Entry 5GPJ (X-ray diffraction, 3.50 A resolution); this record covers chains A and B.

[Chain A (and B)]
Protein: Pyrophosphate-energized vacuolar membrane proton pump
Organism: Vigna radiata var. radiata
Notes: EC 3.6.1.1; chain B of this document is another copy of the same molecule, construct and numbering; everything in this record applies to it too
Reference sequence: P21616 (AVP_VIGRR); residue numbers follow UniProt; this construct covers 1-766
Amino-acid sequence (774 residues; row label = number of the first residue in the row):
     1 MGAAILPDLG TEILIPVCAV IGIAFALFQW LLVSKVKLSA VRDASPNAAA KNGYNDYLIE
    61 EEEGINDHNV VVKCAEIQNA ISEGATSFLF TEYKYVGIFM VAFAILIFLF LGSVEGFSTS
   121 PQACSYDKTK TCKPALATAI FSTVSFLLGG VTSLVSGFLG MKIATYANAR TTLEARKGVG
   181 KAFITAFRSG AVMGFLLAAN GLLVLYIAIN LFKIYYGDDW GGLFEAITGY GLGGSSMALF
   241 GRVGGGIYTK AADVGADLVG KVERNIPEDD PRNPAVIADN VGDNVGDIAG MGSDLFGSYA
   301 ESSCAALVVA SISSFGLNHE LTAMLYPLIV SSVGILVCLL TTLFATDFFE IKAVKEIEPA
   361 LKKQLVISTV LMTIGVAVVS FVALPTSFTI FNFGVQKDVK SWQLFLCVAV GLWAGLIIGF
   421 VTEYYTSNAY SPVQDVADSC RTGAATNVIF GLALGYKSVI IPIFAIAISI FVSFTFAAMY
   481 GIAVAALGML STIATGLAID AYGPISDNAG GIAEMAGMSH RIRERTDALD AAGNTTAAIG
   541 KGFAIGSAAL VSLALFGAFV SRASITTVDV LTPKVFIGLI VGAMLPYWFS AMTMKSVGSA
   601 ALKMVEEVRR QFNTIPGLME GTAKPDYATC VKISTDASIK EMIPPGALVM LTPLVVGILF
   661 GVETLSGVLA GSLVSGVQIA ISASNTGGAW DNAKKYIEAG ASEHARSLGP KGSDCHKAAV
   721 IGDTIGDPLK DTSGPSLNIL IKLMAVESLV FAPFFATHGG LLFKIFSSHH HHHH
Not modelled in the structure: 1-3, 39-62, 262-268, 767-774 (chain B: 1-2, 39-66, 262-268, 350-352, 767-774)
Disulfide bonds: Cys124-Cys132
Differences from the reference sequence: expression tag (767-774)
Metal / ion sites: Mg2+ site 1: Asp253, Asp727 (together with phosphate ion); Mg2+ site 2: Asp507 (together with phosphate ion)

[Interface between chain A and chain B]
Contacting residue pairs - 103 pairs, chain A then chain B:
  Phe393(A) - Leu571(B)  hydrophobic
  Thr442(A) - Leu602(B)
  Ala445(A) - Ile721(B)
  Ala445(A) - Thr724(B)
  Ala445(A) - Ile725(B)  hydrophobic
  Val448(A) - Ile725(B)  hydrophobic
  Ile449(A) - Met594(B)  hydrophobic
  Ile449(A) - Thr724(B)
  Ile449(A) - Ile725(B)  hydrophobic
  Ile449(A) - Pro728(B)  hydrophobic
  Phe450(A) - Gly598(B)
  Phe450(A) - Ser599(B)
  Ala453(A) - Ala591(B)
  Ala453(A) - Met594(B)  hydrophobic
  Ala453(A) - Lys595(B)
  Tyr456(A) - Tyr587(B)
  Tyr456(A) - Ser590(B)
  Tyr456(A) - Ala591(B)  hydrophobic
  Lys457(A) - Ala591(B)
  Lys457(A) - Lys595(B)
  Val459(A) - Met584(B)  hydrophobic
  Val459(A) - Tyr587(B)  hydrophobic
  Ile460(A) - Met584(B)  hydrophobic
  Ile460(A) - Trp588(B)  hydrophobic
  Ile463(A) - Val581(B)  hydrophobic
  Ile463(A) - Met584(B)  hydrophobic
  Phe464(A) - Val581(B)  hydrophobic
  Phe464(A) - Met584(B)  hydrophobic
  Ile466(A) - Ile580(B)  hydrophobic
  Ala467(A) - Ile577(B)
  Ile470(A) - Phe576(B)  hydrophobic
  Phe474(A) - Leu571(B)
  Leu553(A) - Phe576(B)  hydrophobic
  Val560(A) - Leu571(B)  hydrophobic
  Thr566(A) - Asp569(B)
  Thr566(A) - Leu571(B)
  Thr567(A) - Asp569(B)
  Thr567(A) - Leu571(B)
  Val568(A) - Val568(B)
  Val568(A) - Asp569(B)
  Val568(A) - Val570(B)  hydrogen bond (backbone-backbone)
  Val568(A) - Leu571(B)  hydrophobic
  Asp569(A) - Thr566(B)
  Asp569(A) - Thr567(B)
  Asp569(A) - Val568(B)
  Asp569(A) - Asp569(B)
  Val570(A) - Val568(B)  hydrogen bond (backbone-backbone)
  Val570(A) - Val570(B)  hydrophobic
  Val570(A) - Ala670(B)  hydrophobic
  Leu571(A) - Phe474(B)
  Leu571(A) - Thr566(B)
  Leu571(A) - Thr567(B)
  Leu571(A) - Val568(B)  hydrophobic
  Pro573(A) - Phe474(B)  hydrophobic
  Phe576(A) - Ile470(B)  hydrophobic
  Phe576(A) - Leu553(B)  hydrophobic
  Phe576(A) - Leu673(B)  hydrophobic
  Ile577(A) - Ile470(B)  hydrophobic
  Leu579(A) - Val674(B)  hydrophobic
  Ile580(A) - Leu673(B)  hydrophobic
  Ile580(A) - Val674(B)  hydrophobic
  Ile580(A) - Gln678(B)  hydrogen bond (backbone-side chain)
  Ala583(A) - Val674(B)  hydrophobic
  Ala583(A) - Gln678(B)
  Met584(A) - Val459(B)  hydrophobic
  Met584(A) - Ile460(B)  hydrophobic
  Met584(A) - Ile463(B)  hydrophobic
  Met584(A) - Gln678(B)
  Tyr587(A) - Tyr456(B)
  Tyr587(A) - Tyr587(B)  hydrogen bond
  Tyr587(A) - Gln678(B)
  Tyr587(A) - Ile679(B)
  Tyr587(A) - Ser682(B)
  Trp588(A) - Tyr456(B)
  Trp588(A) - Ile460(B)  hydrophobic
  Ser590(A) - Tyr456(B)
  Ala591(A) - Ala453(B)
  Ala591(A) - Tyr456(B)  hydrophobic
  Ala591(A) - Lys457(B)
  Met594(A) - Ile449(B)
  Met594(A) - Ala453(B)  hydrophobic
  Lys595(A) - Ala453(B)
  Lys595(A) - Lys457(B)
  Gly598(A) - Phe450(B)
  Ser599(A) - Phe450(B)
  Leu602(A) - Thr442(B)
  Leu673(A) - Phe576(B)  hydrophobic
  Val674(A) - Leu579(B)  hydrophobic
  Val674(A) - Ile580(B)  hydrophobic
  Val674(A) - Ala583(B)
  Ser675(A) - Tyr587(B)
  Ser675(A) - Ser675(B)  hydrogen bond
  Gln678(A) - Ile580(B)
  Gln678(A) - Ala583(B)
  Gln678(A) - Met584(B)
  Gln678(A) - Tyr587(B)
  Ile679(A) - Tyr587(B)
  Ser682(A) - Tyr587(B)
  Thr724(A) - Ala445(B)
  Thr724(A) - Ile449(B)
  Ile725(A) - Ala445(B)  hydrophobic
  Ile725(A) - Val448(B)  hydrophobic
  Pro728(A) - Ile449(B)  hydrophobic
Other interface residues (no listed pair), chain A (58 interface residues in all): Asp257, Ala444, Leu452, Phe471, Phe556, Val581, Ala670, Ile721
Other interface residues (no listed pair), chain B (60 interface residues in all): Asp257, Phe393, Ala444, Leu452, Phe464, Ile466, Ala467, Phe471, Phe556, Val560, Ile565, Pro573, Val677

[Overview]
Chain A and chain B form an interface of 58 and 60 residues respectively; the contacts include 5 hydrogen
bonds. Polar contacts include Ile580(A)-Gln678(B), Tyr587(A)-Tyr587(B) and Ser675(A)-Ser675(B). The Mg2+ site
1 is built by Asp253(A) and Asp727(A).
Both chains are Pyrophosphate-energized vacuolar membrane proton pump (Vigna radiata var. radiata). Entry 5GPJ
(Crystal Structure of Proton-Pumping Pyrophosphatase) was determined by X-ray diffraction (same publication as
5LZQ and 5LZR).
